4I78 - chains A and D; structure by X-ray diffraction, 3.18 A resolution.

Chain A:
Name: Hemagglutinin HA1
Source organism: Influenza A virus
UniProtKB: H6QM93 (H6QM93_9INFA); the construct lacks a stretch of the UniProt sequence and is renumbered around it, so the offset changes along the chain: 10-53 = UniProt 18-61; 54-81 = UniProt 63-90; 82-96 = UniProt 92-106; 97-125 = UniProt 108-136; 3 more segments
Sequence (328 residues; numbered 7 to 329 plus 7 insertion-coded residues; 2 numbers in that range are skipped by the numbering (no residue carries them; nothing is unmodelled there); the number before each row is that of its first residue; a row labelled like 125A-125B holds insertion residues (125A, then the next letters in order)):
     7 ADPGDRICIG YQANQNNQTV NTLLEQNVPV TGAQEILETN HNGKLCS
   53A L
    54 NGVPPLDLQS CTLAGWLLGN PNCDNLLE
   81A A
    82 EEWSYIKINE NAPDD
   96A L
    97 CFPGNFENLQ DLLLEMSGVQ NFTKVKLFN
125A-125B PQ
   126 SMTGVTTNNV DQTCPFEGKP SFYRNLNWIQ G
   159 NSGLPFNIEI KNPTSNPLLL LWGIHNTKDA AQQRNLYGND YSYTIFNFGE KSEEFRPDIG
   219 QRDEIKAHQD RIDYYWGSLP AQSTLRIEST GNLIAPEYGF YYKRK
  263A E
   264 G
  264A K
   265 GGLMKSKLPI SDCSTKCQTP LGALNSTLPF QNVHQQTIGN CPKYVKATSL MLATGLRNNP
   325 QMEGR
Not modelled in the structure: 7-10, 325-329
Construct notes: expression tag (7-9)
Disulfide bonds: Cys52-Cys277, Cys64-Cys76, Cys97-Cys139, Cys281-Cys305
Covalently attached groups: glycan linked to Asn117
Reported in the primary citation:
  - post-translational modification sites: Asn117
  - post-translational modification sites: Asn23, Asn289 (proposed by the authors, not directly observed)
  - conformationally variable residues (order/disorder transition): Gln325 to Arg329

Chain D:
Name: Hemagglutinin HA2
Source organism: Influenza A virus
UniProtKB: H6QM93 (H6QM93_9INFA); residues 1-174 here correspond to UniProt positions 343-516 (UniProt number = residue number + 342)
Sequence (181 residues; numbered 1 to 181; the number before each row is that of its first residue):
     1 GLFGAIAGFI EGGWQGMIDG WYGYHHENQE GSGYAADKEA TQKAVDGITN KVNSIIDKMN
    61 SQFESNIKEF NRLELRIQHL SDRVDDALLD IWSYNTELLV LLENERTLDF HDANVKNLFE
   121 KVKAQLKDNA IDEGNGCFLL LHKCNNSCMD DIKNGTYKYM DYREESHIEK QKIDSGRLVP
   181 R
Not modelled in the structure: 1-5, 176-181
Construct notes: engineered mutation Gly47 (Ala389 in H6QM93); expression tag (175-181)
Disulfide bonds: Cys144-Cys148
Reported in the primary citation:
  - higher-order assembly contacts with a neighbouring Hemagglutinin HA1: Gly47
  - post-translational modification sites: Asn145, Asn154 (proposed by the authors, not directly observed)

Chain A / chain D interface:
Contacting residue pairs (113):
  Asp11(A) with Glu27(D); Asn28(D); Gln29(D); Leu139(D); Leu140(D), hydrogen bond (backbone-backbone); Cys144(D), hydrogen bond (side chain-backbone)
  Arg12(A) with Ile6(D), hydrogen bond (side chain-backbone); His26(D); Glu27(D), salt bridge; Phe138(D); Leu139(D)
  Ile13(A) with His25(D); Cys137(D); Phe138(D), hydrogen bond (backbone-backbone)
  Cys14(A) with Trp14(D); Gly23(D); Tyr24(D); His25(D), hydrogen bond (backbone-backbone); Gly136(D); Cys137(D), disulfide
  Ile15(A) with Gly8(D); Phe9(D), hydrogen bond (backbone-backbone); Trp14(D); Gly23(D); Tyr24(D), hydrophobic; Val115(D); Phe119(D); Val122(D), hydrophobic; Gly136(D), hydrogen bond (backbone-backbone)
  Gly16(A) with Phe9(D); Trp14(D); Tyr22(D); Gly23(D), hydrogen bond (backbone-backbone)
  Tyr17(A) with Phe9(D), hydrophobic; Gly12(D); Gly13(D), hydrogen bond (side chain-backbone); Trp14(D), hydrogen bond (backbone-backbone); Trp21(D); Val115(D), hydrophobic
  Gln18(A) with Trp14(D); Met17(D), hydrogen bond (side chain-backbone); Ile18(D); Gly20(D); Trp21(D), hydrogen bond (backbone-backbone)
  Ala19(A) with Gly13(D); Trp14(D), hydrogen bond (backbone-backbone)
  Gln21(A) with Gln15(D)
  Val26(A) with Asn104(D)
  Asn27(A) with Leu101(D); Asn104(D), hydrogen bond (backbone-side chain)
  Thr28(A) with Leu101(D); Asn104(D); Glu105(D)
  Leu29(A) with Leu101(D), hydrogen bond (backbone-backbone); Leu102(D), hydrophobic; Glu105(D)
  Leu30(A) with Glu105(D), hydrogen bond (backbone-side chain)
  Ile42(A) with Val100(D), hydrophobic
  Leu109(A) with Phe70(D), hydrophobic
  Gly264(A) with Phe63(D)
  Lys264A(A) with Phe63(D); Ser65(D), hydrogen bond (backbone-side chain)
  Gly265(A) with Ser65(D), hydrogen bond (backbone-side chain)
  Leu267(A) with Ile67(D), hydrophobic
  Thr291(A) with Ile56(D)
  Pro293(A) with Ile55(D); Ile56(D), hydrophobic; Met59(D), hydrophobic
  Phe294(A) with Trp92(D), hydrophobic; Thr96(D)
  Gln299(A) with Asp85(D)
  Gln300(A) with Asn66(D); Lys68(D); Asp85(D)
  Thr301(A) with Ser65(D); Asn66(D), hydrogen bond (backbone-backbone)
  Ile302(A) with Glu64(D)
  Gly303(A) with Gln62(D); Phe63(D); Glu64(D), hydrogen bond (backbone-backbone)
  Asn304(A) with Ser61(D), hydrogen bond (side chain-backbone); Gln62(D); Phe63(D)
  Cys305(A) with Ser61(D), hydrogen bond (backbone-side chain)
  Lys307(A) with Ser61(D); Trp92(D)
  Tyr308(A) with Leu89(D)
  Val309(A) with Trp92(D); Ser93(D); Thr96(D)
  Lys310(A) with Ser93(D), hydrogen bond (backbone-side chain)
  Ala311(A) with Glu97(D)
  Met315(A) with Val100(D); Asn104(D), hydrogen bond (backbone-side chain)
  Leu316(A) with Ile55(D), hydrophobic; Val100(D), hydrophobic; Asn104(D)
  Ala317(A) with Asn104(D), hydrogen bond (backbone-side chain); Thr107(D)
  Thr318(A) with Trp21(D); Ile48(D); Val52(D); His111(D), hydrogen bond (backbone-side chain)
  Gly319(A) with Leu108(D); His111(D), hydrogen bond (backbone-side chain)
  Leu320(A) with Trp21(D); Tyr22(D), hydrophobic; His111(D)
  Arg321(A) with Leu108(D)
  Asn323(A) with Gly12(D); Gly13(D), hydrogen bond (backbone-backbone)
  Pro324(A) with Gly13(D); Gln15(D)
Also at the interface, not in a pair above, chain A (55 interface residues in all): Asn20, Val34, Thr37, Gln40, Leu53A, Glu91, Leu105, Gln106, Leu110, Leu314
Also at the interface, not in a pair above, chain D (64 interface residues in all): Asp19, Leu73, Glu74, Asp90, Leu118, Glu133, Lys143, Lys153
Cross-chain cystine bridges: Cys14(A)-Cys137(D)

In short:
55 residues of chain A face 64 of chain D across their interface; the contacts include 1 disulfide bond, 28
hydrogen bonds and 1 salt bridge. Among the polar pairs are Arg12(A)-Glu27(D), Asp11(A)-Cys144(D) and
Arg12(A)-Ile6(D). Covalently linked N-acetylglucosamine: at Asn117(A). From the paper: modification sites
Asn117(A), Asn23(A) and Asn145(D) among others; conformational variability at Gln325(A).
Chain A is Hemagglutinin HA1 and chain D is Hemagglutinin HA2, both from Influenza A virus; the structure,
Crystal structure of a subtype H17 hemagglutinin homologue from A/little yellow-shouldered
bat/Guatemala/060/2010 (H17N10), was determined by X-ray diffraction.
